8U82 - chains K3 and K4 of the 20 polymer chains in the assembly; structure by electron microscopy, 3.84 A resolution.

# Chain K3 (and K4)
Protein: BTB/POZ domain-containing protein KCTD5
From: Homo sapiens
Notes: chain K4 of this document is another copy of the same molecule, construct and numbering; everything in this record applies to it too
UniProtKB: Q9NXV2 (KCTD5_HUMAN); numbering as in UniProt (aligned over 1-234)
Chain sequence (234 residues; numbered 1 to 234; the number before each row is that of its first residue):
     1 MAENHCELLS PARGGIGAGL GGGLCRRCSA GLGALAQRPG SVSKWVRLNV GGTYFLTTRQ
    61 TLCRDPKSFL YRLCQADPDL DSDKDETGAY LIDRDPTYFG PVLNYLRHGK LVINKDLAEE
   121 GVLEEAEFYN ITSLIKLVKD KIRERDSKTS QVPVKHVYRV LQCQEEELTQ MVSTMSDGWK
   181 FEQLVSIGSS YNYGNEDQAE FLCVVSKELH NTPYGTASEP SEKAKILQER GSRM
Disordered / not traced: 1-39, 234
Swiss-Prot annotation at these positions:
  - modified residue: A2 (N-acetylalanine), S10 (Phosphoserine)
From the paper describing this entry:
  - mutagenesis - F128A, L161R: abolished catalytic activity (ubiquitylation activity)
  - mutagenesis - L209* (10-fold): decreased binding to Gbeta 
  - mutagenesis - L209*: decreased catalytic activity (activity)
  - mutagenesis - F128A: unchanged binding to Gbeta 
  - mutagenesis - L161R: abolished catalytic activity with Guanine nucleotide-binding protein G(I)/G(S)/G(T) subunit beta-1
  - mutagenesis - L209* (10-fold): decreased binding to Guanine nucleotide-binding protein G(I)/G(S)/G(T) subunit beta-1
  - mutagenesis - L209*: decreased catalytic activity with Guanine nucleotide-binding protein G(I)/G(S)/G(T) subunit beta-1

# How chain K3 and chain K4 interact
Residue-residue contacts - 36 pairs, chain K3 then chain K4:
  G51(K3) with R107(K4)
  S82(K3) with W45(K4)
  D83(K3) with W45(K4)
  L91(K3) with W45(K4); L56(K4), hydrophobic
  D93(K3) with L56(K4); T57(K4); T58(K4), hydrogen bond (side chain-backbone); T61(K4); R107(K4), salt bridge
  R94(K3) with R107(K4); H108(K4)
  D95(K3) with N104(K4)
  Y98(K3) with N114(K4), hydrogen bond
  K115(K3) with K115(K4)
  D116(K3) with K115(K4), hydrogen bond (backbone-backbone); D116(K4)
  L117(K3) with K115(K4)
  A118(K3) with N114(K4)
  E119(K3) with K115(K4), salt bridge
  P153(K3) with K180(K4); E208(K4)
  H156(K3) with M175(K4); K180(K4)
  Y158(K3) with V172(K4); S173(K4); M175(K4), hydrophobic; K180(K4); F181(K4), hydrogen bond (side chain-backbone)
  V160(K3) with V172(K4), hydrophobic
  Q183(K3) with F181(K4); Q183(K4); L184(K4), hydrogen bond (side chain-backbone)
  V185(K3) with F201(K4), hydrophobic
  I187(K3) with F201(K4), hydrophobic
  L202(K3) with L168(K4), hydrophobic
Other interface residues (no listed pair), chain K3 (29 interface residues in all): G121, T149, S150, V152, K155, R159, S186, V204
Other interface residues (no listed pair), chain K4 (31 interface residues in all): V112, E165, T169, D177, G178, W179, S186, E200, H210, Y214

# Overview
29 residues of chain K3 face 31 of chain K4 across their interface; the contacts include 5 hydrogen bonds and
2 salt bridges. Among the polar pairs are D93(K3)-R107(K4), E119(K3)-K115(K4) and D93(K3)-T58(K4). From the
paper: F128A and L161R of chain K3 abolish catalytic activity (ubiquitylation activity); L209* of chain K3
reduces binding to Gbeta.
Both chains are BTB/POZ domain-containing protein KCTD5 (Homo sapiens). Entry 8U82 (KCTD5/Cullin3/Gbeta1gamma2
Complex: State B From Composite RELION Multi-body Refinement Map) was determined by electron microscopy
together with 8U7Z, 8U80, 8U81, 8U83 and 8U84 from the same study.
